8TVW - chains B and J of the 15 polymer chains in the assembly; structure by electron microscopy, 3.60 A resolution.

[Chain B]
Name: DNA-directed RNA polymerase subunit beta
From: Saccharomyces cerevisiae
Notes: EC 2.7.7.6
UniProtKB: A0A6A5Q4H2 (A0A6A5Q4H2_YEASX); residue numbers follow UniProt; this construct covers 1-1224
Amino-acid sequence (1224 residues; row label = number of the first residue in the row):
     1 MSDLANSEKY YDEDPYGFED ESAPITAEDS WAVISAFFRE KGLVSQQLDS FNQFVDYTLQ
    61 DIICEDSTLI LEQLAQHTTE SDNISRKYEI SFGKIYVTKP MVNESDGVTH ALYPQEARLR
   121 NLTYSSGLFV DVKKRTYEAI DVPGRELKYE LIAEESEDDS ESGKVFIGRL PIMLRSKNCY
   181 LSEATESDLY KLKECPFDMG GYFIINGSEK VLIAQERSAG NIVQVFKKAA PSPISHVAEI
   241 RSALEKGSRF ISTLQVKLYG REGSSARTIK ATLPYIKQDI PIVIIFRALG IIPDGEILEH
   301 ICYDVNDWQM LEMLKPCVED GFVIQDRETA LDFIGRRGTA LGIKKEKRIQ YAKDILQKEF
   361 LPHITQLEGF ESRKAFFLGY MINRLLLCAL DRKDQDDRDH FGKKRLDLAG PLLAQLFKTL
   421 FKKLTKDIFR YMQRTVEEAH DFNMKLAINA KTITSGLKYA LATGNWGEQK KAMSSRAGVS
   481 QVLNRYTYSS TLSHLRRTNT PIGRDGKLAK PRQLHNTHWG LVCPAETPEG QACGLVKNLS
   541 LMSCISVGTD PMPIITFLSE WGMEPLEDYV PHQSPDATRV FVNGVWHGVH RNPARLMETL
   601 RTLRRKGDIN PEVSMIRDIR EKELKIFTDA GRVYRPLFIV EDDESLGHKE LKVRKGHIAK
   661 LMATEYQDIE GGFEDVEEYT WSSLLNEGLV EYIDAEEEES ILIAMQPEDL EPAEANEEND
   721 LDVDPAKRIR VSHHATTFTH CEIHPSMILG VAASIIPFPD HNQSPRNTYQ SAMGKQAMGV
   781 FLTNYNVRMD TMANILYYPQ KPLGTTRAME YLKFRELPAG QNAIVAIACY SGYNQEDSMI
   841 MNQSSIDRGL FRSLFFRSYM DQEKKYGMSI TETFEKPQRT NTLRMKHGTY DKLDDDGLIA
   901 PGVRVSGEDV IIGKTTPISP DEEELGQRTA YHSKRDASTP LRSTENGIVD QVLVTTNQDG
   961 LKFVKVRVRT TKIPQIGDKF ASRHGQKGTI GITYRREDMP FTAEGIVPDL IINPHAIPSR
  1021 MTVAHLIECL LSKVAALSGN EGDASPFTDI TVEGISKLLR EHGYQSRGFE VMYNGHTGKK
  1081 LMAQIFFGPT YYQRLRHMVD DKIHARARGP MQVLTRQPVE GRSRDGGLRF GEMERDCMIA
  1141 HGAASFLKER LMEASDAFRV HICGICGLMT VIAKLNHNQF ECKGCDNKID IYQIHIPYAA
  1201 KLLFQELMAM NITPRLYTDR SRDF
Disordered / not traced: 1-19, 73-86, 140-161, 244-251, 340-346, 436-441, 468-475, 503-513, 673-676, 717-735, 880-944

[Chain J]
Name: DNA-directed RNA polymerases II subunit RPABC5
From: Saccharomyces cerevisiae
UniProtKB: A0A6A5Q7Q6 (A0A6A5Q7Q6_YEASX); numbering as in UniProt (aligned over 1-70)
Amino-acid sequence (70 residues; each row starts with the number of its first residue):
     1 MIVPVRCFSC GKVVGDKWES YLNLLQEDEL DEGTALSRLG LKRYCCRRMI LTHVDLIEKF
    61 LRYNPLEKRD
Disordered / not traced: 66-70

[Chain B / chain J interface]
Residue-residue contacts (61; chain B residue first):
  Glu-186(B) / Arg-62(J)  salt bridge
  Tyr-190(B) / Arg-62(J)
  Tyr-190(B) / Tyr-63(J)  hydrophobic
  Lys-193(B) / Tyr-63(J)
  Lys-193(B) / Pro-65(J)
  Glu-194(B) / Tyr-63(J)
  Cys-195(B) / Tyr-63(J)
  Thr-783(B) / Phe-60(J)
  Thr-783(B) / Tyr-63(J)  hydrogen bond
  Asn-784(B) / Tyr-63(J)
  Tyr-785(B) / Phe-60(J)  hydrophobic
  Tyr-797(B) / Met-1(J)
  Tyr-798(B) / Ile-2(J)
  Tyr-798(B) / Pro-4(J)  hydrophobic
  Gln-800(B) / Phe-8(J)
  Gln-800(B) / Arg-48(J)
  Gln-800(B) / Met-49(J)
  Gln-800(B) / Thr-52(J)
  Lys-801(B) / Thr-52(J)  hydrogen bond (backbone-backbone)
  Lys-801(B) / Val-54(J)
  Leu-803(B) / Thr-52(J)
  Arg-815(B) / Val-54(J)
  Glu-816(B) / Val-54(J)
  Glu-816(B) / Leu-56(J)
  Glu-816(B) / Lys-59(J)  salt bridge
  Leu-817(B) / Leu-56(J)  hydrophobic
  Pro-818(B) / Val-54(J)  hydrophobic
  Gln-821(B) / Phe-8(J)
  Asn-822(B) / Arg-48(J)  hydrogen bond (backbone-side chain)
  Asn-822(B) / Thr-52(J)
  Ile-824(B) / Cys-45(J)  hydrophobic
  Ile-824(B) / Arg-48(J)
  Ser-845(B) / Phe-8(J)
  Arg-848(B) / Cys-7(J)
  Arg-848(B) / Phe-8(J)  hydrogen bond (side chain-backbone)
  Arg-848(B) / Ser-9(J)
  Arg-848(B) / Cys-10(J)
  Arg-848(B) / Gly-11(J)
  Gly-849(B) / Phe-8(J)
  Leu-850(B) / Phe-8(J)
  Arg-996(B) / Ser-9(J)  hydrogen bond (side chain-backbone)
  Arg-996(B) / Cys-10(J)  hydrogen bond (side chain-backbone)
  Glu-1004(B) / Arg-43(J)
  Ile-1006(B) / Arg-43(J)
  Ile-1006(B) / Tyr-44(J)  hydrophobic
  Val-1007(B) / Ser-9(J)
  Asp-1009(B) / Ser-9(J)
  Asp-1009(B) / Arg-48(J)  salt bridge
  Ala-1035(B) / Leu-51(J)
  Ala-1036(B) / Tyr-44(J)  hydrophobic
  Ala-1036(B) / Arg-47(J)  hydrogen bond (backbone-side chain)
  Leu-1037(B) / Tyr-44(J)  hydrophobic
  Leu-1037(B) / Arg-47(J)  hydrogen bond (backbone-side chain)
  Ser-1038(B) / Gly-33(J)
  Gly-1039(B) / Glu-32(J)
  Gly-1039(B) / Gly-33(J)
  Gly-1039(B) / Arg-47(J)
  Gly-1039(B) / Leu-51(J)
  Tyr-1064(B) / Tyr-44(J)
  Glu-1070(B) / Tyr-44(J)  hydrogen bond
  Phe-1087(B) / Tyr-44(J)
Other interface residues (no listed pair), chain B (45 interface residues in all): Pro-196, Phe-197, Val-780, Leu-796, Pro-799, Lys-1033, Asn-1040, Pro-1089
Other interface residues (no listed pair), chain J (27 interface residues in all): Arg-6, Leu-36

[Summary]
45 residues of chain B and 27 residues of chain J are in contact; the contacts include 9 hydrogen bonds and 3
salt bridges. Among the polar pairs are Glu-186(B)/Arg-62(J), Glu-816(B)/Lys-59(J) and Asp-1009(B)/Arg-48(J).
Chain B is DNA-directed RNA polymerase subunit beta and chain J is DNA-directed RNA polymerases II subunit
RPABC5, both from Saccharomyces cerevisiae; the structure, Cryo-EM structure of CPD-stalled Pol II
(conformation 1), was determined by electron microscopy (same publication as 8TUG, 8TVP, 8TVQ, 8TVS, 8TVV,
8TVX and 8TVY).
